PDB entry 1N63 | X-ray diffraction, 1.21 A resolution | chains D and F of the 6 polymer chains in the assembly

[Chain D]
Protein: Carbon monoxide dehydrogenase small chain
Organism: Oligotropha carboxidovorans
Notes: EC 1.2.99.2
UniProt: P19921 (DCMS_OLICA); residues 1-166 here = UniProt positions 1-166
Chain sequence (166 residues; numbered 1 to 166; the number before each row is that of its first residue):
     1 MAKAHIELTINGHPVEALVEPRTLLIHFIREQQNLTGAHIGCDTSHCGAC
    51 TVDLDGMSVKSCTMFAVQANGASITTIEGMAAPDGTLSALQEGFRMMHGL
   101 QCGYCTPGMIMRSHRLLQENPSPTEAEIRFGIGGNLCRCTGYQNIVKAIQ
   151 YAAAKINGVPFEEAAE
Disordered / not traced: 1-2, 161-166
Bound ions: 2Fe-2S cluster Fe site 1: Cys-42, Cys-47, Cys-50, Cys-62; 2Fe-2S cluster Fe site 2: Cys-102, Cys-105, Cys-137, Cys-139
Small-molecule neighbours:
  - FAD (flavin-adenine dinucleotide): Thr-44, Ser-45, His-46
  - 2Fe-2S cluster (FES), molecule 1: His-39, Ile-40, Gly-41, Cys-42, Ser-45, His-46, Cys-47, Gly-48, Ala-49, Cys-50, Lys-60, Cys-62
  - 2Fe-2S cluster (FES), molecule 2: Leu-100, Gln-101, Cys-102, Gly-103, Tyr-104, Cys-105, Thr-106, Cys-137, Arg-138, Cys-139, Thr-140
  - pterin cytosine dinucleotide (MCN): Gln-101, Cys-102, Cys-139

[Chain F]
Protein: Carbon monoxide dehydrogenase medium chain
Organism: Oligotropha carboxidovorans
Notes: EC 1.2.99.2
UniProt: P19920 (DCMM_OLICA); residues 1-288 here = UniProt positions 1-288
Chain sequence (288 residues; numbered 1 to 288; the number before each row is that of its first residue):
     1 MIPGSFDYHRPKSIADAVALLTKLGEDARPLAGGHSLIPIMKTRLATPEH
    51 LVDLRDIGDLVGIREEGTDVVIGAMTTQHALIGSDFLAAKLPIIRETSLL
   101 IADPQIRYMGTIGGNAANGDPGNDMPALMQCLGAAYELTGPEGARIVAAR
   151 DYYQGAYFTAIEPGELLTAIRIPVPPTGHGYAYEKLKRKIGDYATAAAAV
   201 VLTMSGGKCVTASIGLTNVANTPLWAEEAGKVLVGTALDKPALDKAVALA
   251 EAITAPASDGRGPAEYRTKMAGVMLRRAVERAKARAKN
Disordered / not traced: 287-288
Swiss-Prot annotation at these positions:
  - binding site (FAD): Ala-32 to Ser-36, Thr-111 to Asn-115
Small-molecule neighbours: FAD (flavin-adenine dinucleotide): Arg-29, Pro-30, Leu-31, Ala-32, Gly-33, Gly-34, His-35, Ser-36, Leu-37, Pro-39, Leu-54, Ala-74, Leu-100, Ile-101, Ala-102, Ile-106, Met-109, Gly-110, Thr-111, Gly-113, Gly-114, Asn-115, Ala-117, Asn-118, Gly-122, Asn-123, Asp-124, Ile-161, Glu-165, Leu-166, Leu-167, Lys-185, Gly-191, Asp-192, Tyr-193

[Interface between chain D and chain F]
Residue-residue contacts (54):
  Pro-21(D) / Phe-6(F)
  Pro-21(D) / Tyr-8(F)  hydrophobic
  Arg-22(D) / Pro-3(F)  hydrogen bond (side chain-backbone)
  Arg-22(D) / Gly-4(F)
  Arg-22(D) / Ser-5(F)
  Arg-22(D) / Phe-6(F)
  Arg-22(D) / Arg-44(F)
  Leu-24(D) / Met-1(F)
  Leu-24(D) / Lys-42(F)
  His-27(D) / Met-1(F)
  His-27(D) / Ile-2(F)
  Ile-40(D) / Met-1(F)  hydrophobic
  Cys-42(D) / Met-1(F)
  Asp-43(D) / Met-1(F)
  Ser-45(D) / Pro-39(F)
  Thr-51(D) / Gln-105(F)  hydrogen bond
  Met-57(D) / Tyr-108(F)  hydrophobic
  Met-57(D) / Met-109(F)  hydrophobic
  Ser-58(D) / Gln-105(F)
  Ser-58(D) / Tyr-108(F)
  Lys-60(D) / Asp-103(F)  salt bridge
  Lys-60(D) / Gln-105(F)
  Lys-60(D) / Ile-106(F)
  Cys-62(D) / Lys-42(F)  hydrogen bond (backbone-side chain)
  Thr-63(D) / Gly-34(F)
  Thr-63(D) / His-35(F)
  Thr-63(D) / Ile-38(F)
  Thr-63(D) / Pro-39(F)
  Phe-65(D) / Pro-3(F)  hydrophobic
  Phe-65(D) / Phe-6(F)  hydrophobic
  Phe-65(D) / Ile-38(F)  hydrophobic
  Phe-65(D) / Met-41(F)  hydrophobic
  Phe-65(D) / Leu-51(F)  hydrophobic
  Val-67(D) / Tyr-8(F)  hydrophobic
  Val-67(D) / Arg-55(F)  hydrogen bond (backbone-side chain)
  Gln-68(D) / Tyr-8(F)
  Gln-68(D) / Leu-31(F)
  Gln-68(D) / Ile-38(F)
  Gln-68(D) / Asp-53(F)
  Gln-68(D) / Arg-55(F)  hydrogen bond (backbone-side chain)
  Asn-70(D) / Arg-55(F)  hydrogen bond (backbone-side chain)
  Arg-112(D) / Pro-104(F)
  Arg-112(D) / Gln-105(F)
  Arg-112(D) / Tyr-108(F)
  Arg-115(D) / Tyr-108(F)
  Glu-119(D) / Tyr-108(F)  hydrogen bond
  Phe-130(D) / Leu-99(F)
  Phe-130(D) / Arg-107(F)
  Gly-131(D) / Pro-104(F)
  Gly-133(D) / Ile-190(F)
  Gly-134(D) / Asp-103(F)
  Gly-134(D) / Pro-104(F)
  Gly-134(D) / Gln-105(F)
  Asn-135(D) / Gln-105(F)  hydrogen bond
Also at the interface, not in a pair above, chain D (32 interface residues in all): Gly-48, Gly-56, Val-59, Met-64, Ala-69, Leu-136
Also at the interface, not in a pair above, chain F (28 interface residues in all): Lys-189

[Overview]
The interface between chain D and chain F involves 32 residues on one side and 28 on the other; the contacts
include 8 hydrogen bonds and 1 salt bridge. Among the polar pairs are Lys-60(D)/Asp-103(F), Arg-22(D)/Pro-3(F)
and Thr-51(D)/Gln-105(F).
Chain D is Carbon monoxide dehydrogenase small chain and chain F is Carbon monoxide dehydrogenase medium
chain, both from Oligotropha carboxidovorans; the structure, Crystal Structure of the Cu,Mo-CO Dehydrogenase
(CODH); Carbon monoxide reduced state, was determined by X-ray diffraction, deposited together with 1N5W,
1N60, 1N61 and 1N62.
